Entry 3HWW (X-ray diffraction, 1.95 A resolution); this record covers chains A and D.

== Chain A (and D) ==
Name: 2-succinyl-5-enolpyruvyl-6-hydroxy-3-cyclohexene-1-carboxylate synthase
Source organism: Escherichia coli K-12
Notes: EC 2.2.1.9; chain D of this document is another copy of the same molecule, construct and numbering; everything in this record applies to it too
Reference sequence: P17109 (MEND_ECOLI); numbering as in UniProt (aligned over 1-556)
Chain sequence (556 residues; each row starts with the number of its first residue):
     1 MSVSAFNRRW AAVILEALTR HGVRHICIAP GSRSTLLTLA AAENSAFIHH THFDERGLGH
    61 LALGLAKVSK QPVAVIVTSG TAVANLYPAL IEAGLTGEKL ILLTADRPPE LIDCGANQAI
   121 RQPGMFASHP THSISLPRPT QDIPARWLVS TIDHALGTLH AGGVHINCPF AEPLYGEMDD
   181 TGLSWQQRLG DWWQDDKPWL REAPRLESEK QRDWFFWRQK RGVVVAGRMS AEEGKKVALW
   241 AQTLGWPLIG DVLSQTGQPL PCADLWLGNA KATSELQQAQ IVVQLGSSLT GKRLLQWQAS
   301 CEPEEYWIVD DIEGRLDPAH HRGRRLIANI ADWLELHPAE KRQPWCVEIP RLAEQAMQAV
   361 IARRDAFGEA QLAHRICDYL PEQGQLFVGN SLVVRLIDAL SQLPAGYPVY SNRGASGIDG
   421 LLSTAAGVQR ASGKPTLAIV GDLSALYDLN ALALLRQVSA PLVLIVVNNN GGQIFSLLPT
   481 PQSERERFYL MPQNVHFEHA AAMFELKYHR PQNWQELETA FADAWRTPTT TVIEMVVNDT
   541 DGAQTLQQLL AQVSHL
Disordered / not traced: 472-488 (chain D: 1, 175-176, 472-492)
Sequence notes: engineered mutation Leu36 (Pro in P17109)
Swiss-Prot annotation at these positions:
  - mutagenesis: Glu55 (E55Q: Loss of activity)
Metal / ion sites: Na+ site 1: Thr19, Val23; Na+ site 2: Asp54, Arg56; Na+ site 3 near Ala82 (its only coordinating residue here); Na+ site 4 near Leu136 (its only coordinating residue here); Na+ site 5: Asp153, Leu200, Glu202; Na+ site 6: Ser208, Arg325; Na+ site 7 near Glu209 (its only coordinating residue here); Na+ site 8: Val252, Gln255; Na+ site 9: Ser391, Ser444; Na+ site 10: Arg395, Asp398; Na+ site 11: Pro404, Tyr407; Mg2+: Asp442 (together with 2-oxoglutaric acid); 1 more Na+ sites not listed
Small-molecule neighbours: 2-oxoglutaric acid: Asn390, Ser391, Leu392, Arg395, Ile418, Gly441, Asp442, Leu443, Ser444, Val467, Asn469, Gly471

== Interface between chain A and chain D ==
Residue-residue contacts (104; chain A residue first):
  Phe53(A) with Leu443(D), hydrophobic; Leu446(D), hydrophobic; Tyr447(D)
  Asp54(A) with Arg56(D), salt bridge; Tyr447(D)
  Glu55(A) with Tyr447(D), hydrogen bond
  Arg56(A) with Asp54(D), salt bridge; Arg56(D); Asn85(D), hydrogen bond
  Thr81(A) with Ile91(D); Ala415(D); Gly417(D); Asp419(D), hydrogen bond
  Ala84(A) with Tyr87(D), hydrophobic; Ile91(D), hydrophobic
  Asn85(A) with Arg56(D), hydrogen bond; Pro88(D); Asp419(D), hydrogen bond; Tyr447(D)
  Tyr87(A) with Ala84(D), hydrophobic; Tyr87(D), hydrophobic; Met125(D), hydrogen bond (side chain-backbone)
  Pro88(A) with Asn85(D)
  Ile91(A) with Thr81(D); Ala84(D), hydrophobic; Ile120(D), hydrophobic
  Glu110(A) with His320(D), hydrogen bond (backbone-side chain)
  Ile112(A) with Arg315(D)
  Asp113(A) with Arg315(D)
  Cys114(A) with Arg315(D); Leu316(D); Asp317(D); Pro318(D); His320(D)
  Gly115(A) with Arg315(D), hydrogen bond (backbone-backbone); Leu316(D)
  Asn117(A) with Arg413(D); Ser416(D)
  Gln118(A) with Ala415(D)
  Ile120(A) with Ile91(D), hydrophobic; Leu95(D), hydrophobic; Ala415(D), hydrophobic
  Arg121(A) with Ser128(D), hydrogen bond (side chain-backbone); His129(D), hydrogen bond (backbone-side chain)
  Gly124(A) with Ala127(D)
  Met125(A) with Tyr87(D), hydrogen bond (backbone-side chain); Met125(D)
  Ala127(A) with Gly124(D)
  Ser128(A) with Arg121(D), hydrogen bond
  His129(A) with Arg121(D), hydrogen bond (side chain-backbone)
  Arg315(A) with Asp113(D); Cys114(D); Gly115(D), hydrogen bond (backbone-backbone)
  Leu316(A) with Cys114(D)
  Asp317(A) with Cys114(D), hydrogen bond (backbone-backbone)
  Pro318(A) with Cys114(D)
  His320(A) with Glu110(D); Cys114(D)
  Ala415(A) with Gln118(D); Ile120(D), hydrophobic
  Ser416(A) with Asn117(D), hydrogen bond
  Gly417(A) with Thr81(D)
  Asp419(A) with Thr81(D), hydrogen bond; Asn85(D), hydrogen bond
  Leu443(A) with Phe53(D), hydrophobic
  Leu446(A) with Phe53(D), hydrophobic; Asn450(D), hydrogen bond (backbone-side chain); Met503(D), hydrophobic
  Tyr447(A) with Phe53(D); Asp54(D); Glu55(D), hydrogen bond; Asn85(D); Asn450(D), hydrogen bond (backbone-side chain)
  Leu449(A) with Leu449(D), hydrophobic; Met503(D), hydrophobic
  Asn450(A) with Leu446(D), hydrogen bond (side chain-backbone); Tyr447(D), hydrogen bond (side chain-backbone)
  Arg456(A) with Gln493(D); Val495(D)
  Tyr489(A) with Arg430(D); Gln457(D); Val458(D), hydrogen bond (backbone-backbone); Ser459(D); Pro528(D), hydrogen bond (backbone-backbone)
  Leu490(A) with Arg456(D); Gln457(D), hydrogen bond (backbone-side chain)
  Met491(A) with Arg456(D), hydrogen bond (backbone-side chain)
  Pro492(A) with Arg456(D)
  Gln493(A) with Arg456(D); Met503(D); Phe504(D); Glu505(D)
  His496(A) with Met503(D)
  Phe497(A) with Met503(D), hydrophobic
  His499(A) with His499(D), hydrogen bond; Ala502(D); Met503(D)
  Ala500(A) with Met503(D), hydrophobic
  Ala502(A) with His499(D)
  Met503(A) with Leu446(D), hydrophobic; Val495(D), hydrophobic; His496(D); His499(D); Ala500(D), hydrophobic
Other interface residues (no listed pair), chain A (56 interface residues in all): Leu95, Leu111, Ala116, Ala119, Gly414, Phe504
Other interface residues (no listed pair), chain D (62 interface residues in all): Leu111, Ile112, Ala116, Ala119, Leu289, Gly414, Phe497, Thr529

== Overview ==
Chain A and chain D form an interface of 56 and 62 residues respectively; the contacts include 28 hydrogen
bonds and 2 salt bridges. Among the polar pairs are Asp54(A)-Arg56(D), Glu55(A)-Tyr447(D) and
Arg56(A)-Asn85(D). Chain A binds 2-oxoglutaric acid.
Both chains are 2-succinyl-5-enolpyruvyl-6-hydroxy-3-cyclohexene-1-carboxylate synthase (Escherichia coli
K-12). Entry 3HWW (Crystal structure of menaquinone synthesis protein MenD from E. coli in complex with
oxoglutarate) was determined by X-ray diffraction (same publication as 3HWX).
